PDB entry 9DWK | electron microscopy, 4.30 A resolution (low resolution: residue-level contacts below are approximate; hydrogen-bond / salt-bridge calls are withheld) | chains A and J of the 12 polymer chains in the assembly

== Chain A ==
Protein: Histone H3.2
Organism: Homo sapiens
UniProt: Q71DI3 (H32_HUMAN); residues 1-135 here correspond to UniProt positions 2-136 (UniProt number = residue number + 1)
Amino-acid sequence (135 residues; each row starts with the number of its first residue):
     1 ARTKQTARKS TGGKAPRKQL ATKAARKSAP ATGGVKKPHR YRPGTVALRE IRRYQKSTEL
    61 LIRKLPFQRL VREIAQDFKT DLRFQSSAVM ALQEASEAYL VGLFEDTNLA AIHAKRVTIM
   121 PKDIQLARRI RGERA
Unresolved in the structure: 1-40, 135
Sequence notes: engineered mutation Ala110 (Cys111 in Q71DI3)
Curated features (UniProtKB/Swiss-Prot):
  - modified residue: Arg2 (Asymmetric dimethylarginine), Thr3 (Phosphothreonine), Lys4 (Allysine), Gln5 (5-glutamyl dopamine), Thr6 (Phosphothreonine), Arg8 (Citrulline), Lys9 (N6,N6,N6-trimethyllysine), Ser10 (ADP-ribosylserine), Thr11 (Phosphothreonine), Lys14 (N6-(2-hydroxyisobutyryl)lysine), Arg17 (Asymmetric dimethylarginine), Lys18 (N6-(2-hydroxyisobutyryl)lysine), Lys23 (N6-(2-hydroxyisobutyryl)lysine), Arg26 (Citrulline), Lys27 (N6,N6,N6-trimethyllysine), Ser28 (ADP-ribosylserine), Lys36 (N6,N6,N6-trimethyllysine), Lys37 (N6-methyllysine), Tyr41 (Phosphotyrosine), Lys56 (N6,N6,N6-trimethyllysine) and 8 more in UniProt
  - lipidation: Lys18 (N6-decanoyllysine)

== Chain J ==
Molecule: 601 J strand (non-damaged strand)
Sequence (147 nucleotides; row label = number of the first residue in the row):
     1 ATCGGATGTA TATATCTGAC ACGTGCCTGG AGACTAGGGA GTAATCCCCT TGGCGGTTAA
    61 AACGCGGGGG ACAGCGCGTA CGTGCGTTTA AGCGGTGCTA GAGCTGTCTA CGACCAATTG
   121 AGCGGCCTCG GCACCGGGAT TCTCGAT
Unresolved in the structure: 1-21, 147

== Chain A / chain J interface ==
Residue-residue contacts (11; chain A residue first):
  Tyr41(A) with DT83(J); DG84(J)
  Pro43(A) with DT83(J)
  Gly44(A) with DT83(J)
  Val46(A) with DT83(J)
  Ala47(A) with DT83(J)
  Ile62(A) with DG92(J)
  Arg63(A) with DG92(J)
  Lys64(A) with DG92(J)
  Leu65(A) with DA91(J); DG92(J)
Also at the interface, not in a pair above, chain A (12 interface residues in all): Arg42, Thr45, Pro66
Also at the interface, not in a pair above, chain J (5 interface residues in all): DG82

== In short ==
12 residues of chain A and 5 residues of chain J are in contact.
Chain A is Histone H3.2 (Homo sapiens) and chain J is 601 J strand (non-damaged strand); the structure, DNA
Polymerase Beta bound to a nucleosome containing a 1-nt gap at SHL-3.5, was determined by electron microscopy.
